9FW9 - chains C and B of the 4 polymer chains in the assembly; structure by electron microscopy, 3.90 A resolution.

# Chain C
Name: Chaperone protein FimC
Organism: Escherichia coli
Reference sequence: P31697 (FIMC_ECOLI); residues 1-205 here correspond to UniProt positions 37-241 (UniProt number = residue number + 36)
Amino-acid sequence (206 residues; numbered 0 to 205; the number before each row is that of its first residue; numbering starts at 0):
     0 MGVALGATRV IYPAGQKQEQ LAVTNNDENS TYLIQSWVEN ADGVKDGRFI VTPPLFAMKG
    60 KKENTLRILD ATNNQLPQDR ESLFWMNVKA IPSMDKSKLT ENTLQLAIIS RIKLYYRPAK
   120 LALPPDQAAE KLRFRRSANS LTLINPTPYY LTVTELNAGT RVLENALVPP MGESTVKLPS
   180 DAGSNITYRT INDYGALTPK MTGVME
Disordered / not traced: 0, 93-100
Sequence notes: initiating methionine (0)

# Chain B
Name: Type-1 fimbrial protein, A chain
Organism: Escherichia coli
Reference sequence: P04128 (FIMA1_ECOLI); residues 1-159 here correspond to UniProt positions 24-182 (UniProt number = residue number + 23)
Amino-acid sequence (160 residues; numbered 0 to 159; the number before each row is that of its first residue; numbering starts at 0):
     0 MAATTVNGGT VHFKGEVVNA ACAVDAGSVD QTVQLGQVRT ASLAQEGATS SAVGFNIQLN
    60 DCDTNVASKA AVAFLGTAID AGHTNVLALQ SSAAGSATNV GVQILDRTGA ALTLDGATFS
   120 SETTLNNGTN TIPFQARYFA TGAATPGAAN ADATFKVQYQ
Disordered / not traced: 0-19
Sequence notes: initiating methionine (0)
Cystine bridges: Cys21-Cys61

# How chain C and chain B interact
Pairs across the interface (4; chain C residue first):
  Asp125(C) with Ala92(B)
  Tyr193(C) with Pro145(B)
  Gly194(C) with Pro145(B)
  Ala195(C) with Pro145(B)
Also at the interface, not in a pair above, chain C (6 interface residues in all): Gly5, Asn191
Also at the interface, not in a pair above, chain B (6 interface residues in all): Arg38, Ala93, Gly146, Ala147

# Summary
Chain C and chain B each contribute 6 residues to their interface.
Chain C is Chaperone protein FimC and chain B is Type-1 fimbrial protein, A chain, both from Escherichia coli;
the structure, Cryo-EM structure of the type 1 pilus assembly platform as part of the FimA-bound
chaperone-usher pilus ..., was determined by electron microscopy together with 9FWB, 9FX0, 9FX8, 9FXB, 9FXS
and 9FY9 from the same study.
